PDB entry 8ZW6 | electron microscopy, 2.75 A resolution | chains A and B of the 3 polymer chains in the assembly

== Chain A (and B) ==
Protein: Hemagglutinin
From: Influenza A virus
Notes: chain B of this document is another copy of the same molecule, construct and numbering; everything in this record applies to it too
Chain sequence (502 residues; row label = number of the first residue in the row):
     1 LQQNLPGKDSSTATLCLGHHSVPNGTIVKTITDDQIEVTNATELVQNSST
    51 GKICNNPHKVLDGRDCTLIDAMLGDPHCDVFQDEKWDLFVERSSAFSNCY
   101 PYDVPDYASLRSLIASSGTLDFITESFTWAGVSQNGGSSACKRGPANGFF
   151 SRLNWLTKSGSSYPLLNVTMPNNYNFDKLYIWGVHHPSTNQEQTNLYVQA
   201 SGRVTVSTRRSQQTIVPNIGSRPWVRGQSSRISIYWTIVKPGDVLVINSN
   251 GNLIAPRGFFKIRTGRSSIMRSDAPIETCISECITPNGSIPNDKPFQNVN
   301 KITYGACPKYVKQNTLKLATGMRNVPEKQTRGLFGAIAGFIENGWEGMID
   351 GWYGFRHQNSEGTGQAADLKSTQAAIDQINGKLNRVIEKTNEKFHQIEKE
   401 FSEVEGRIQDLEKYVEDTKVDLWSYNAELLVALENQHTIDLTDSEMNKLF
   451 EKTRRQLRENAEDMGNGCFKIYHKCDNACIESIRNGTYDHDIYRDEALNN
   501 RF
Unresolved in the structure: 1-11, 100, 328-336 (chain B: 1-11, 329-335)
Disulfide bonds: Cys16-Cys468, Cys54-Cys279, Cys66-Cys78, Cys99-Cys141, Cys283-Cys307, Cys475-Cys479
Glycans and other covalent adducts: N-acetylglucosamine (NAG) linked to Asn40, Asn287; glycan linked to Asn167

== Chain A / chain B interface ==
Residue-residue contacts - 69 pairs, chain A then chain B:
  Lys29(A) - Arg385(B)  hydrogen bond (side chain-backbone)
  Thr30(A) - Arg385(B)
  Ile31(A) - Lys382(B)
  Ile31(A) - Arg385(B)  hydrogen bond (backbone-side chain)
  Ile31(A) - Val386(B)  hydrophobic
  Ile31(A) - Glu434(B)
  Thr32(A) - Lys382(B)
  Thr32(A) - Arg385(B)  hydrogen bond (backbone-side chain)
  Asp34(A) - Arg385(B)  salt bridge
  Asp103(A) - Gln212(B)  hydrogen bond
  His186(A) - Gln212(B)
  Asn218(A) - Thr214(B)
  Ile219(A) - Arg203(B)  hydrogen bond (backbone-side chain)
  Ile219(A) - Thr205(B)
  Gly220(A) - Asn248(B)
  Ser221(A) - Asn167(B)
  Ser221(A) - Val246(B)
  Ser221(A) - Asn248(B)
  Arg222(A) - Ser207(B)
  Arg222(A) - Gln212(B)  hydrogen bond
  Pro223(A) - Ser207(B)
  Pro223(A) - Thr208(B)
  Pro223(A) - Arg209(B)
  Pro223(A) - Val244(B)  hydrophobic
  Pro223(A) - Val246(B)  hydrophobic
  Arg231(A) - Gln212(B)
  Ser233(A) - Gln212(B)
  Ser402(A) - Lys240(B)
  Glu403(A) - Arg210(B)  salt bridge
  Glu403(A) - Lys240(B)  salt bridge
  Val404(A) - Leu113(B)  hydrophobic
  Val404(A) - Ile238(B)  hydrophobic
  Glu405(A) - Ser109(B)
  Gly406(A) - Ser109(B)
  Arg407(A) - Ser109(B)
  Arg407(A) - Glu405(B)  salt bridge
  Arg407(A) - Glu412(B)  salt bridge
  Asp410(A) - Ser112(B)  hydrogen bond
  Asp410(A) - His395(B)  salt bridge
  Asp410(A) - Ile397(B)
  Leu411(A) - Ile397(B)  hydrophobic
  Leu411(A) - Glu412(B)
  Tyr414(A) - Gln396(B)
  Tyr414(A) - Ile397(B)  hydrophobic
  Tyr414(A) - Lys399(B)
  Tyr414(A) - Val415(B)  hydrophobic
  Tyr414(A) - Glu416(B)  hydrogen bond
  Tyr414(A) - Lys419(B)  hydrogen bond
  Val415(A) - Val415(B)  hydrophobic
  Asp417(A) - Lys393(B)  salt bridge
  Thr418(A) - Lys419(B)
  Asp421(A) - Lys393(B)  salt bridge
  Leu422(A) - Leu422(B)  hydrophobic
  Leu422(A) - Trp423(B)
  Leu422(A) - Asn426(B)
  Tyr425(A) - Asn426(B)
  Tyr425(A) - Leu430(B)
  Glu428(A) - Val386(B)
  Leu433(A) - Leu433(B)  hydrophobic
  Glu462(A) - Arg458(B)  salt bridge
  Glu462(A) - Arg494(B)  salt bridge
  Asp463(A) - Arg458(B)
  Gly465(A) - Arg455(B)  hydrogen bond (backbone-side chain)
  Tyr472(A) - Arg458(B)
  Tyr472(A) - Arg494(B)
  Arg501(A) - Glu459(B)  salt bridge
  Arg501(A) - Arg494(B)  hydrogen bond (backbone-side chain)
  Phe502(A) - Leu498(B)  hydrophobic
  Phe502(A) - Phe502(B)  hydrophobic
Other interface residues (no listed pair), chain A (47 interface residues in all): Asp33, Trp224, Val225, Ile408, Asn426, Leu429, Ala432, Gln436, Met464
Other interface residues (no listed pair), chain B (51 interface residues in all): Ala108, Gln378, Ile387, Phe401, Ile408, Gln409, Leu411, His437, Leu441

== Overview ==
The interface between chain A and chain B involves 47 residues on one side and 51 on the other, with 11
hydrogen bonds and 11 salt bridges. Polar contacts include Asp34(A)-Arg385(B), Glu403(A)-Arg210(B) and
Glu403(A)-Lys240(B). N-acetylglucosamine is covalently linked to Asn40(A) and Asn287(A).
Both chains are Hemagglutinin (Influenza A virus). Entry 8ZW6 (Structure of hemagglutinin from HN/4-10 H3N8
influenza virus S228 mutant complexed with avian receptor analog LSTa) was determined by electron microscopy,
deposited together with 8ZW5, 8ZW7, 8ZYK and 8X8R.
